6ICR - chains A and B of the 4 polymer chains in the assembly; structure by X-ray diffraction, 2.04 A resolution.

Chain A (and B):
Protein: Coronin-like protein
Organism: Leishmania donovani
Notes: chain B of this document is another copy of the same molecule, construct and numbering; everything in this record applies to it too
UniProt: Q3T1U8 (Q3T1U8_LEIDO); residue numbers follow UniProt; this construct covers 459-510
Amino-acid sequence (53 residues; row label = number of the first residue in the row):
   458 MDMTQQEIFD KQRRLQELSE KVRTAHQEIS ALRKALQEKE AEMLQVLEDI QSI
Disordered / not traced: 458-468 (chain B: fully traced)
Construct notes: initiating methionine (458); engineered mutation A482 (Cys in Q3T1U8), S509 (Thr in Q3T1U8)

Interface between chain A and chain B:
Residue-residue contacts (23):
  S476(A) - Q508(B)  hydrogen bond (side chain-backbone)
  V479(A) - L504(B)
  R480(A) - Q508(B)
  H483(A) - L501(B)  hydrogen bond (side chain-backbone)
  H483(A) - L504(B)
  H483(A) - E505(B)  salt bridge
  I486(A) - L501(B)  hydrophobic
  R490(A) - Q494(B)  hydrogen bond (side chain-backbone)
  R490(A) - E497(B)  salt bridge
  R490(A) - A498(B)
  R490(A) - L501(B)
  Q494(A) - R490(B)  hydrogen bond (backbone-side chain)
  Q494(A) - Q494(B)
  E497(A) - R490(B)  salt bridge
  L501(A) - H483(B)  hydrogen bond (backbone-side chain)
  L501(A) - I486(B)  hydrophobic
  L501(A) - S487(B)
  L501(A) - R490(B)
  L504(A) - V479(B)
  E505(A) - H483(B)  salt bridge
  Q508(A) - S476(B)
  Q508(A) - V479(B)
  Q508(A) - R480(B)
Also at the interface, not in a pair above, chain A (16 interface residues in all): S487, A498, M500, I507
Also at the interface, not in a pair above, chain B (15 interface residues in all): I507

Overview:
Chain A and chain B form an interface of 16 and 15 residues respectively, with 5 hydrogen bonds and 4 salt
bridges. Polar pairs include H483(A)-E505(B), R490(A)-E497(B) and S476(A)-Q508(B).
Chain A and chain B are both Coronin-like protein (Leishmania donovani); the structure, LdCoroCC mutant-
C482A, was determined by X-ray diffraction, deposited together with 6ADO, 6ADZ and 6AH6.
